Entry 6TGA (electron microscopy, 3.26 A resolution); this record covers chains A and E of the 8 polymer chains in the assembly.

== Chain A (and E) ==
Protein: Formate dehydrogenase subunit alpha
Source organism: Rhodobacter capsulatus
Notes: chain E of this document is another copy of the same molecule, construct and numbering; everything in this record applies to it too
UniProt: A0A0E2PAE3 (A0A0E2PAE3_RHOCA); residues 1-958 here = UniProt positions 1-958
Amino-acid sequence (958 residues; numbered 1 to 958; the number before each row is that of its first residue):
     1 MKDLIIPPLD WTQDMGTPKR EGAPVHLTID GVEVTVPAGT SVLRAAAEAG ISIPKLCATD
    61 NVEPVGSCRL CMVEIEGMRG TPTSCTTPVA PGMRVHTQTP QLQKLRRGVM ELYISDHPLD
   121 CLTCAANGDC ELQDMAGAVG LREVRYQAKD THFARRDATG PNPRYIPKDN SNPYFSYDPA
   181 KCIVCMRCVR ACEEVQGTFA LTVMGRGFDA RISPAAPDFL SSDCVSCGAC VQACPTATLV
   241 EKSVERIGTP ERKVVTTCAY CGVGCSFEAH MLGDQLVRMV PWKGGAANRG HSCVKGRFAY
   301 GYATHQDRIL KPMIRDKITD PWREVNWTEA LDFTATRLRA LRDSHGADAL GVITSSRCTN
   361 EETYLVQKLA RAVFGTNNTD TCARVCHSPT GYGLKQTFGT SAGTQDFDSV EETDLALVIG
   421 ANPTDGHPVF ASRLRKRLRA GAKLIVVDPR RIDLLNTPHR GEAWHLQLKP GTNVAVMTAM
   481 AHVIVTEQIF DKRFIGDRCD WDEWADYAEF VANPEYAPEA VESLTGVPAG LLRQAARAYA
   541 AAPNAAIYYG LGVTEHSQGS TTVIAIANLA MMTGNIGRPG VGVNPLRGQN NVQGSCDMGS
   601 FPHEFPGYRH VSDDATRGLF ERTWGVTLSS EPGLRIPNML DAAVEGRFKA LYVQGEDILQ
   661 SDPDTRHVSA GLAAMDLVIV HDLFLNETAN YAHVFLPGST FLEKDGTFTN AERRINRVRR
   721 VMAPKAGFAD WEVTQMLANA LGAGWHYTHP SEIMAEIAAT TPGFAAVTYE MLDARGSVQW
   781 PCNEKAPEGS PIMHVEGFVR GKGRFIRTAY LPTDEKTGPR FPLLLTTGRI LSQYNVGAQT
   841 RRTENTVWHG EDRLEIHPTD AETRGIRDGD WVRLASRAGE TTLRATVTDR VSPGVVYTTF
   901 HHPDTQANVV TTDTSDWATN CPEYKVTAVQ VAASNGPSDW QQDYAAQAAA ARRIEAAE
Not modelled in the structure: 1-6, 956-958
Ion coordination: 2Fe-2S cluster Fe: Cys-57, Cys-68, Cys-71, Cys-85; 4Fe-4S cluster Fe site 1: His-117, Cys-121, Cys-124, Cys-130; 4Fe-4S cluster Fe site 2: Cys-182, Cys-185, Cys-188, Cys-234; 4Fe-4S cluster Fe site 3: Cys-192, Cys-224, Cys-227, Cys-230; 4Fe-4S cluster Fe site 4: Cys-258, Cys-261, Cys-265, Cys-293; molybdenum(VI) ion: Cys-386 (together with hydrosulfuric acid, molybdopterin guanosine dinucleotide)
Small-molecule neighbours:
  - 2Fe-2S cluster (FES): Lys-55, Leu-56, Cys-57, Ala-58, Val-65, Gly-66, Ser-67, Cys-68, Arg-69, Leu-70, Cys-71, Thr-83, Cys-85
  - hydrosulfuric acid (H2S): Cys-382, Cys-386, Gly-588, Gln-589, Val-592
  - molybdopterin guanosine dinucleotide (MGD; 2-amino-5,6-dimercapto-7-methyl-3,7,8a,9-tetrahydro-8-oxa-1,3,9,10-tetraaza-anthracen-4-one guanosine dinucleotide), molecule 1: Cys-261, Lys-295, Cys-386, His-387, Ile-419, Gly-420, Ala-421, Asn-422, Asp-425, Gly-426, His-427, Val-447, Asp-448, Pro-449, Arg-450, Ile-452, Leu-468, Pro-470, Gly-471, Asn-473, Gly-550, Leu-551, Gly-552, His-556, Leu-586, Arg-587, Gly-588, Gln-589, Thr-826, Thr-827, Gly-828, Arg-829, Ile-830, Leu-831, Ser-832, Gln-833, Tyr-834, Asn-835, Tyr-897, His-901, Lys-925
  - molybdopterin guanosine dinucleotide (MGD), molecule 2: Arg-357, Cys-358, Cys-382, Val-385, Cys-386, Leu-551, Glu-555, Gln-589, Gly-655, Glu-656, Asp-657, Ser-661, Asp-662, His-681, Asp-682, Leu-683, Asn-686, Gly-698, Ser-699, Thr-700, Lys-704, Asp-730, Thr-827, Arg-829, Tyr-834, Asn-835, Val-836, Ala-838, Gln-839, Phe-900, Asn-908, Thr-911, Tyr-924, Lys-925
  - 4Fe-4S cluster (SF4), molecule 1: His-117, Pro-118, Asp-120, Cys-121, Cys-124, Ala-126, Asn-127, Cys-130, Leu-132, Gln-133, Lys-181, Thr-236, Ala-237
  - 4Fe-4S cluster (SF4), molecule 2: Phe-175, Cys-192, Gln-196, Thr-198, Leu-201, Phe-219, Cys-224, Val-225, Ser-226, Cys-227, Gly-228, Ala-229, Cys-230
  - 4Fe-4S cluster (SF4), molecule 3: Tyr-177, Cys-182, Ile-183, Val-184, Cys-185, Met-186, Arg-187, Cys-188, Ile-212, Ala-233, Cys-234, Pro-235, Thr-236, Thr-238, Leu-239
  - 4Fe-4S cluster (SF4), molecule 4: Cys-258, Tyr-260, Cys-261, Val-263, Gly-264, Cys-265, Phe-267, Ser-292, Cys-293, Lys-295, Gly-296, Pro-428, Val-429
Reported in the primary citation:
  - molybdenum(VI) ion coordination: Cys-386
  - catalytic residues: His-387, Arg-587 (citing earlier work)
  - 4Fe-4S cluster coordination: His-117, Cys-121, Cys-124, Cys-130
  - self-association interface (contacts with another copy of this molecule); pairs are residue here / residue on that copy: Cys-121/Cys-121, Leu-119, Leu-122

== Chain A / chain E interface ==
Contacting residue pairs - 57 pairs, chain A then chain E:
  Asp-30(A) / Asp-274(E)
  Ser-52(A) / Glu-251(E)
  Gln-98(A) / Leu-272(E)
  Gln-98(A) / Gly-273(E)
  Gln-103(A) / Gln-275(E)  hydrogen bond
  Arg-107(A) / Arg-246(E)  hydrogen bond (side chain-backbone)
  Ile-114(A) / Leu-122(E)  hydrophobic
  Leu-119(A) / Leu-119(E)
  Cys-121(A) / Cys-121(E)  hydrophobic
  Cys-121(A) / Leu-122(E)  hydrophobic
  Leu-122(A) / Ile-114(E)  hydrophobic
  Leu-122(A) / Cys-121(E)  hydrophobic
  Leu-122(A) / Gln-133(E)
  Leu-122(A) / Ala-136(E)  hydrophobic
  Leu-122(A) / Leu-141(E)
  Thr-123(A) / Leu-141(E)
  Thr-123(A) / Arg-142(E)  hydrogen bond (side chain-backbone)
  Thr-123(A) / Glu-143(E)
  Cys-124(A) / Arg-142(E)  hydrogen bond (backbone-side chain)
  Ala-125(A) / Arg-142(E)
  Asn-127(A) / Gln-133(E)  hydrogen bond (side chain-backbone)
  Asn-127(A) / Gly-137(E)
  Gln-133(A) / Leu-122(E)
  Gln-133(A) / Asn-127(E)  hydrogen bond (backbone-side chain)
  Gln-133(A) / Gln-133(E)
  Ala-136(A) / Leu-122(E)  hydrophobic
  Gly-137(A) / Asn-127(E)
  Gly-137(A) / Gly-248(E)
  Gly-137(A) / Thr-249(E)  hydrogen bond (backbone-backbone)
  Ala-138(A) / Gly-248(E)
  Ala-138(A) / Leu-272(E)
  Gly-140(A) / Gly-248(E)
  Leu-141(A) / Leu-122(E)
  Leu-141(A) / Thr-123(E)
  Arg-142(A) / Thr-123(E)  hydrogen bond (backbone-side chain)
  Arg-142(A) / Cys-124(E)  hydrogen bond (side chain-backbone)
  Arg-142(A) / Ala-125(E)
  Arg-142(A) / Val-244(E)  hydrogen bond (side chain-backbone)
  Arg-142(A) / Glu-245(E)  hydrogen bond (side chain-backbone)
  Arg-142(A) / Ile-247(E)  hydrogen bond (side chain-backbone)
  Arg-142(A) / Gly-248(E)
  Glu-143(A) / Thr-123(E)
  Val-244(A) / Arg-142(E)  hydrogen bond (backbone-side chain)
  Glu-245(A) / Arg-142(E)  hydrogen bond (backbone-side chain)
  Arg-246(A) / Arg-107(E)  hydrogen bond (backbone-side chain)
  Ile-247(A) / Arg-142(E)  hydrogen bond (backbone-side chain)
  Gly-248(A) / Gly-137(E)
  Gly-248(A) / Ala-138(E)
  Gly-248(A) / Gly-140(E)
  Gly-248(A) / Arg-142(E)
  Thr-249(A) / Gly-137(E)  hydrogen bond (backbone-backbone)
  Glu-251(A) / Ser-52(E)
  Leu-272(A) / Gln-98(E)
  Leu-272(A) / Ala-138(E)
  Gly-273(A) / Gln-98(E)
  Asp-274(A) / Asp-30(E)
  Gln-275(A) / Gln-103(E)  hydrogen bond
Other interface residues (no listed pair), chain A (34 interface residues in all): His-117, Leu-132
Other interface residues (no listed pair), chain E (34 interface residues in all): His-117, Leu-132

== In short ==
The chain A/chain E interface involves 34 residues from each chain, with 18 hydrogen bonds. Among the polar
pairs are Gln-103(A)/Gln-275(E), Arg-107(A)/Arg-246(E) and Thr-123(A)/Arg-142(E). The paper reports catalytic
residues His-387(A) and Arg-587(A); 4Fe-4S cluster coordination by His-117(A), Cys-121(A) and Cys-124(A) among
others.
Chain A and chain E are both Formate dehydrogenase subunit alpha (Rhodobacter capsulatus); the structure,
Cryo-EM Structure of as isolated form of NAD+-dependent Formate Dehydrogenase from Rhodobacter capsulatus, was
determined by electron microscopy, deposited together with 6TG9.
